PDB entry 6S3L | electron microscopy, 3.20 A resolution | chains E and K of the 11 polymer chains in the assembly

Chain E:
Protein: Flagellar biosynthetic protein FliP
From: Vibrio mimicus CAIM 602
Reference sequence: A0A2J9UXT5 (A0A2J9UXT5_VIBMI); residues 1-299 here = UniProt positions 1-299
Amino-acid sequence (299 residues; each row starts with the number of its first residue):
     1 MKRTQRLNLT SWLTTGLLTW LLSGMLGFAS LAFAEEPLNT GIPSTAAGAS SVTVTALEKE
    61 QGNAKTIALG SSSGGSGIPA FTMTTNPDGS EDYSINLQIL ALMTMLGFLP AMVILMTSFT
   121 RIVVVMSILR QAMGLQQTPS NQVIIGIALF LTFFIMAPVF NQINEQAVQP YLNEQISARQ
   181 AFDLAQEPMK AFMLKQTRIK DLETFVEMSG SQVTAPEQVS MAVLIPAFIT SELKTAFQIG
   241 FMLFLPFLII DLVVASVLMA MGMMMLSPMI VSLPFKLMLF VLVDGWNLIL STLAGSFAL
Disordered / not traced: 1-107

Chain K:
Protein: Flagellar biosynthetic protein FlhB
From: Vibrio mimicus CAIM 602
Reference sequence: A0A1D8S9F8 (A0A1D8S9F8_VIBMI); residue numbers follow UniProt; this construct covers 1-376
Amino-acid sequence (415 residues; each row starts with the number of its first residue):
     1 MAESDGQERT EEATPRRLQQ AKEKGQVARS KELASVSVLV VGAVSLMWFG EALAQGLFTA
    61 MQRLFSLDRE EIFDIGKLFD IIGGSLVNLL LPLLMILITL FIAALIGAAG VGGINFSAEA
   121 AMPKLSKMNP LSGFKRMFGL QSWVELLKSI LKVMLVAGVA FYLIEASQKD LFQLSLDVYP
   181 QNIFHALDIL LNFVLLISCS LLVVVAIDIP FQIWQHANQL KMTKQEVKDE YKDTEGKPEV
   241 KGRIRMLQRE AAQRRMMAAL PQADVIITNP EHFSVALRYK QNTDKAPVVI AKGVDHMALK
   301 IREIAREYDI AIVPAPPLAR ALYHTTELEQ QIPDGLFVAV AQVLAFVFQL KQYRRKGGQR
   361 PKLNEENMPI PPDMRYENLY FQGQFGSWSH PQFEKGGGSG GGSGGGSWSH PQFEK
Disordered / not traced: 1-28, 222-415
Sequence notes: expression tag (377-415)

Interface between chain E and chain K:
Pairs across the interface (51):
  Lys195(E) with Arg69(K), hydrogen bond (backbone-side chain); Phe73(K)
  Gln196(E) with Phe73(K)
  Arg198(E) with Phe73(K)
  Thr235(E) with Ile72(K); Phe73(K)
  Gln238(E) with Ile72(K); Leu78(K)
  Phe241(E) with Ile75(K), hydrophobic
  Met242(E) with Leu64(K); Leu78(K), hydrophobic; Ile82(K), hydrophobic
  Leu245(E) with Leu64(K), hydrophobic; Ile82(K), hydrophobic
  Pro246(E) with Met61(K), hydrophobic; Leu64(K), hydrophobic; Phe65(K), hydrophobic
  Phe247(E) with Met61(K), hydrophobic; Phe65(K), hydrophobic
  Ile249(E) with Leu57(K), hydrophobic; Leu86(K), hydrophobic; Leu89(K), hydrophobic
  Ile250(E) with Leu57(K), hydrophobic; Met61(K), hydrophobic
  Val253(E) with Leu93(K), hydrophobic
  Ala260(E) with Val38(K); Leu100(K), hydrophobic
  Met261(E) with Val38(K); Gly42(K)
  Phe275(E) with Leu187(K), hydrophobic
  Met278(E) with Ile183(K), hydrophobic; Leu187(K), hydrophobic
  Leu279(E) with Leu57(K), hydrophobic; Met61(K)
  Val281(E) with Tyr179(K), hydrogen bond (backbone-side chain)
  Leu282(E) with Phe58(K); Tyr179(K); Ile183(K), hydrophobic; Phe184(K), hydrophobic
  Val283(E) with Phe58(K), hydrophobic; Met61(K), hydrophobic; Gln62(K)
  Leu288(E) with Gln62(K); Ser66(K)
  Thr292(E) with Phe65(K); Ser66(K); Leu67(K)
  Gly295(E) with Arg69(K)
  Ser296(E) with Arg69(K), hydrogen bond (backbone-side chain); Ile72(K)
  Ala298(E) with Arg69(K)
Other interface residues (no listed pair), chain E (34 interface residues in all): Arg121, Ile239, Leu243, Ser256, Val257, Phe280, Gly285, Ile289
Other interface residues (no listed pair), chain K (32 interface residues in all): Leu39, Ala43, Leu46, Leu53, Phe79, Ile81, Ile96, Leu97

Summary:
The interface between chain E and chain K involves 34 residues on one side and 32 on the other, with 3
hydrogen bonds. Polar pairs include Lys195(E)-Arg69(K), Val281(E)-Tyr179(K) and Ser296(E)-Arg69(K).
Chain E is Flagellar biosynthetic protein FliP and chain K is Flagellar biosynthetic protein FlhB, both from
Vibrio mimicus CAIM 602; the structure, Structure of the core of the flagellar export apparatus from Vibrio
mimicus, the FliPQR-FlhB complex, was determined by electron microscopy, deposited together with 6S3R and
6S3S.
